7EYM - chains A and B; structure by X-ray diffraction, 1.38 A resolution.

# Chain A (and B)
Protein: Pyrimidine/purine nucleoside phosphorylase
Organism: Vibrio cholerae
Notes: chain B of this document is another copy of the same molecule, construct and numbering; everything in this record applies to it too
UniProt: A0A0H6V0E6 (A0A0H6V0E6_VIBCL); residues 1-95 here correspond to UniProt positions 10-104 (UniProt number = residue number + 9)
Sequence (96 residues; each row starts with the number of its first residue; numbering starts at 0):
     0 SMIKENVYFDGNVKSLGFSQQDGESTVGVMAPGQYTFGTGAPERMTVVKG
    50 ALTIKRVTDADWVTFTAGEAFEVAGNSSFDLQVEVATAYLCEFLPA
Construct notes: expression tag (0)

# Chain A / chain B interface
Residue-residue contacts (43):
  Met1(A) - Ala30(B)  hydrophobic
  Met1(A) - Pro31(B)
  Ile2(A) - Gly10(B)
  Ile2(A) - Asn11(B)
  Ile2(A) - Lys13(B)  hydrogen bond (backbone-side chain)
  Ile2(A) - Val28(B)
  Ile2(A) - Ala30(B)
  Glu4(A) - Glu4(B)
  Gly10(A) - Ile2(B)
  Asn11(A) - Ile2(B)
  Lys13(A) - Ile2(B)  hydrogen bond (side chain-backbone)
  Lys13(A) - Leu15(B)
  Leu15(A) - Lys13(B)
  Leu15(A) - Leu15(B)  hydrophobic
  Leu15(A) - Val28(B)  hydrophobic
  Phe17(A) - Val28(B)  hydrophobic
  Phe17(A) - Ala85(B)
  Phe17(A) - Ala87(B)  hydrophobic
  Ser18(A) - Ala85(B)
  Gln19(A) - Lys48(B)
  Gln19(A) - Gly49(B)
  Gln19(A) - Val84(B)
  Gln19(A) - Ala85(B)  hydrogen bond (side chain-backbone)
  Ser24(A) - Lys48(B)  hydrogen bond
  Val26(A) - Val26(B)  hydrophobic
  Val26(A) - Val28(B)  hydrophobic
  Val26(A) - Ala87(B)  hydrophobic
  Val28(A) - Ile2(B)
  Val28(A) - Leu15(B)  hydrophobic
  Val28(A) - Phe17(B)  hydrophobic
  Val28(A) - Val26(B)  hydrophobic
  Ala30(A) - Ile2(B)
  Lys48(A) - Gln19(B)
  Lys48(A) - Asp21(B)  salt bridge
  Lys48(A) - Ser24(B)  hydrogen bond
  Lys48(A) - Glu91(B)  salt bridge
  Gly49(A) - Gln19(B)
  Ala85(A) - Phe17(B)
  Ala85(A) - Ser18(B)
  Ala85(A) - Gln19(B)  hydrogen bond (backbone-side chain)
  Ala87(A) - Phe17(B)  hydrophobic
  Ala87(A) - Val26(B)  hydrophobic
  Glu91(A) - Lys48(B)  salt bridge
Interface residues without a listed pair, chain A (27 interface residues in all): Val12, Ser14, Gln20, Gly27, Met29, Val47, Val84, Leu89
Interface residues without a listed pair, chain B (29 interface residues in all): Met1, Val12, Ser14, Gly27, Met29, Val47, Thr86, Leu89

# Overview
Chain A and chain B form an interface of 27 and 29 residues respectively; the contacts include 6 hydrogen
bonds and 3 salt bridges. Polar pairs include Lys48(A)-Asp21(B), Lys48(A)-Glu91(B) and Ile2(A)-Lys13(B).
Both chains are Pyrimidine/purine nucleoside phosphorylase (Vibrio cholerae). Entry 7EYM (Crystal structure of
Vibrio cholerae ppnP) was determined by X-ray diffraction (same publication as 7EYJ, 7EYK, 7EYL and 7EYP).
